PDB entry 6FNP | X-ray diffraction, 3.40 A resolution | chains C and D of the 4 polymer chains in the assembly

== Chain C ==
Molecule: Energy-coupling factor transporter ATP-binding protein EcfA2
From: Lactobacillus delbrueckii
Notes: EC 3.6.3.-
UniProtKB: Q1GBI9 (ECFA2_LACDA); residue numbers follow UniProt; this construct covers 1-287
Sequence (287 residues; row label = number of the first residue in the row):
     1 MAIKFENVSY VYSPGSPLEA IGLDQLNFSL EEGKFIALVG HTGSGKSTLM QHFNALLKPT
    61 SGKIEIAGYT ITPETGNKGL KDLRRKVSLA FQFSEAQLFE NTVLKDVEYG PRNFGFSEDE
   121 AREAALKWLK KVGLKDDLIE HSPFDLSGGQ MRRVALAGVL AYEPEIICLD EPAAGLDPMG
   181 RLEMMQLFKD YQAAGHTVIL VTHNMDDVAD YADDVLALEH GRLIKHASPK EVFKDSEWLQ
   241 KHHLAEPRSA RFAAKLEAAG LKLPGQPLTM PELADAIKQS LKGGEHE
Disordered / not traced: 283-287

== Chain D ==
Molecule: Energy-coupling factor transporter transmembrane protein EcfT
From: Lactobacillus delbrueckii
UniProtKB: A0A061BSU4 (A0A061BSU4_LACDE); numbering as in UniProt (aligned over 1-265)
Sequence (265 residues; each row starts with the number of its first residue):
     1 MSKIIIGRYL PGTTFVYRVD PRAKLLTTFY FIIMIFLANN WVSYLVISIF GLAYVFATGL
    61 KARVFWDGVK PMIWMIVFTS LLQTFFMAGG KVYWHWWIFT LSSEGLINGL YVFIRFAMII
   121 LVSTVMTVTT KPLEIADAME WMLTPLKLFK VNVGMISLVI SIALRFVPTL FDQTVKIMNA
   181 QRSRGADFND GGLVKRAKSV VPMLVPLFID SLEVALDLST AMESRGYKGS EGRTRYRILE
   241 WSKVDLIPVA YCLLLTILMI TTRKH
Disordered / not traced: 1-5, 265
Reported in the primary citation:
  - conformationally variable residues (domain motion): Pro-71

== Chain C / chain D interface ==
Residue-residue contacts - 38 pairs, chain C then chain D:
  Gln-51(C) / Asn-179(D)  hydrogen bond
  Leu-56(C) / Asn-179(D)
  Leu-56(C) / Arg-182(D)
  Arg-84(C) / Arg-182(D)
  Ser-88(C) / Ser-183(D)
  Leu-89(C) / Ser-183(D)  hydrogen bond (backbone-side chain)
  Phe-91(C) / Asn-179(D)
  Phe-91(C) / Ala-180(D)  hydrophobic
  Phe-91(C) / Ser-183(D)
  Gln-92(C) / Lys-176(D)
  Ala-96(C) / Ile-177(D)
  Ala-96(C) / Pro-206(D)
  Gln-97(C) / Ala-180(D)  hydrogen bond (side chain-backbone)
  Gln-97(C) / Gln-181(D)  hydrogen bond (backbone-side chain)
  Gln-97(C) / Arg-184(D)  hydrogen bond
  Leu-98(C) / Pro-206(D)
  Phe-99(C) / Gln-181(D)
  Phe-99(C) / Val-201(D)  hydrophobic
  Phe-99(C) / Pro-202(D)  hydrophobic
  Phe-99(C) / Val-205(D)  hydrophobic
  Asp-106(C) / Arg-184(D)  salt bridge
  Tyr-109(C) / Gln-181(D)
  Tyr-109(C) / Arg-184(D)
  Tyr-109(C) / Gly-185(D)
  Tyr-109(C) / Ala-186(D)
  Tyr-109(C) / Pro-202(D)
  Arg-112(C) / Arg-184(D)
  Asn-113(C) / Arg-184(D)
  Asn-113(C) / Gly-185(D)
  Asn-113(C) / Ala-186(D)
  Asn-113(C) / Asp-187(D)
  Phe-114(C) / Arg-184(D)
  Phe-114(C) / Gly-185(D)
  Phe-144(C) / Ile-209(D)  hydrophobic
  Val-154(C) / Arg-184(D)  hydrogen bond (backbone-side chain)
  Gly-158(C) / Arg-184(D)
  Val-159(C) / Ser-183(D)
  Tyr-162(C) / Ser-183(D)  hydrogen bond (side chain-backbone)
Other interface residues (no listed pair), chain C (26 interface residues in all): Asn-77, Lys-81, Phe-93, Gly-110, Ala-155

== In short ==
Chain C and chain D form an interface of 26 and 16 residues respectively, with 7 hydrogen bonds and 1 salt
bridge. Among the polar pairs are Asp-106(C)/Arg-184(D), Gln-51(C)/Asn-179(D) and Leu-89(C)/Ser-183(D). The
paper reports conformational variability at Pro-71(D).
Here chain C is Energy-coupling factor transporter ATP-binding protein EcfA2 and chain D is Energy-coupling
factor transporter transmembrane protein EcfT, both from Lactobacillus delbrueckii. Entry 6FNP (Crystal
structure of ECF-CbrT, a cobalamin transporter) was determined by X-ray diffraction.
